6ILP - chains A and B of the 4 polymer chains in the assembly; structure by electron microscopy, 2.90 A resolution.

# Chain A
Protein: Capsid protein VP1
Source organism: Echovirus E6
Sequence (275 residues; each row starts with the number of its first residue):
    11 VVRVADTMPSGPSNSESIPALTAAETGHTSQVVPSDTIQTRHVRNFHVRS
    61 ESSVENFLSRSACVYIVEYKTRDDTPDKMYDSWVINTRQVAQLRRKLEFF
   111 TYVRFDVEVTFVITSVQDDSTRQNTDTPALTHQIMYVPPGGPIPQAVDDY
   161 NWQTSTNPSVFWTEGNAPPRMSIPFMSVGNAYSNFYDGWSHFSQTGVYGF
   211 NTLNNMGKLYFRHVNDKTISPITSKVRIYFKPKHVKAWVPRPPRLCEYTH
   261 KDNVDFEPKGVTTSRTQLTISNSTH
Ligand contacts: sphingosine (SPH): Ile95, Thr97, Leu107, Val113, Phe115, Val117, Val119, Ile144, Tyr146, Pro168, Ser169, Val170, Met181, Ile183, Met186, Tyr192, Asn194, Met216, Leu219, Phe240

# Chain B
Protein: Capsid protein VP2
Source organism: Echovirus E6
Sequence (252 residues; numbered 10 to 261; the number before each row is that of its first residue):
    10 SDRVRSITLGNSTITTQESANVVVGYGVWPDYLSDEEATAEDQPTQPDVA
    60 TCRFYTLDSVSWMKESQGWWWKFPDALRDMGLFGQNMQYHYLGRSGYTIH
   110 VQCNASKFHQGCLLVVCVPEAEMGAANINEKINREHLSNGEVANTFSGTK
   160 SSNTNDVQQAVFNAGMGVAVGNLTIFPHQWINLRTNNCATIVMPYINSVP
   210 MDNMFRHYNFTLMIIPFAKLDYAAGSSTYIPITVTVAPMCAEYNGLRLAG
   260 HQ

# Interface between chain A and chain B
Contacting residue pairs - 93 pairs, chain A then chain B:
  Ala34(A) - Trp189(B)
  Glu35(A) - Gln188(B)
  Glu35(A) - Trp189(B)  hydrogen bond (backbone-backbone)
  Glu35(A) - Asn191(B)  hydrogen bond
  Glu35(A) - Thr194(B)  hydrogen bond
  Glu35(A) - Asn195(B)
  Thr36(A) - Ala29(B)
  Thr36(A) - Asn30(B)
  Thr36(A) - Val32(B)
  Thr36(A) - Gln188(B)
  Gly37(A) - His187(B)
  Thr111(A) - Glu129(B)
  Tyr112(A) - Glu129(B)  hydrogen bond
  Tyr112(A) - Asn206(B)
  Tyr112(A) - Ser207(B)
  Asn190(A) - Ser207(B)  hydrogen bond (backbone-backbone)
  Asn190(A) - Pro209(B)
  Phe195(A) - Glu129(B)
  Phe195(A) - Glu131(B)
  Tyr196(A) - Glu129(B)
  Tyr196(A) - Glu131(B)
  Tyr196(A) - Arg215(B)
  Tyr196(A) - His216(B)
  Asp197(A) - Lys81(B)  salt bridge
  Asp197(A) - Glu129(B)  hydrogen bond (backbone-side chain)
  Asp197(A) - Ala130(B)
  Asp197(A) - His216(B)
  Asp197(A) - Tyr217(B)  hydrogen bond (backbone-backbone)
  Gly198(A) - Arg215(B)
  Trp199(A) - Ile141(B)
  Trp199(A) - Arg215(B)  hydrogen bond (backbone-backbone)
  Trp199(A) - Tyr217(B)
  Ser200(A) - Arg215(B)
  His201(A) - Arg215(B)
  Phe202(A) - Tyr100(B)  hydrophobic
  Phe202(A) - Asn212(B)
  Phe202(A) - Arg215(B)
  Phe202(A) - His260(B)
  Phe202(A) - Gln261(B)
  Ser203(A) - His260(B)
  Ser203(A) - Gln261(B)
  Gln204(A) - Asp84(B)  hydrogen bond
  Gln204(A) - Arg87(B)  hydrogen bond
  Gln204(A) - Arg143(B)  hydrogen bond
  Gln204(A) - Phe214(B)  hydrogen bond (side chain-backbone)
  Gln204(A) - Tyr217(B)
  Gly206(A) - Lys140(B)  hydrogen bond (backbone-side chain)
  Tyr208(A) - Glu131(B)
  Tyr208(A) - Met132(B)
  Tyr208(A) - Leu146(B)  hydrophobic
  Gly209(A) - Glu131(B)
  Phe210(A) - Glu131(B)
  Val249(A) - Tyr35(B)
  Val249(A) - Pro128(B)  hydrophobic
  Pro250(A) - Phe185(B)
  Arg251(A) - Pro128(B)  hydrogen bond (side chain-backbone)
  Arg251(A) - Glu129(B)
  Arg251(A) - Ile184(B)
  Arg251(A) - Phe185(B)
  Pro252(A) - Val177(B)
  Pro252(A) - Asn181(B)
  Pro252(A) - Ile184(B)
  Pro252(A) - Phe185(B)
  Pro253(A) - Val177(B)
  Arg254(A) - Met175(B)  hydrogen bond (side chain-backbone)
  Arg254(A) - Gly176(B)
  Leu255(A) - Asn172(B)
  Leu255(A) - Gly176(B)  hydrogen bond (backbone-backbone)
  Leu255(A) - Val177(B)
  Cys256(A) - Asn172(B)
  Cys256(A) - Gly176(B)  hydrogen bond (backbone-backbone)
  Thr259(A) - Ile137(B)
  His260(A) - Ile137(B)
  Asn263(A) - Ile137(B)  hydrogen bond (side chain-backbone)
  Val264(A) - Glu131(B)
  Val264(A) - Met132(B)
  Val264(A) - Gly133(B)
  Asp265(A) - Gly133(B)
  Asp265(A) - Ala134(B)  hydrogen bond (side chain-backbone)
  Asp265(A) - Ile137(B)
  Phe266(A) - Ile137(B)
  Phe266(A) - Gln167(B)
  Phe266(A) - Asn172(B)
  Phe266(A) - Gly174(B)
  Phe266(A) - Met175(B)
  Phe266(A) - Gly176(B)
  Glu267(A) - Ile137(B)
  Pro268(A) - Lys159(B)
  Pro268(A) - Gln167(B)
  Pro268(A) - Phe171(B)  hydrophobic
  Pro268(A) - Asn172(B)
  Lys269(A) - Phe171(B)
  Lys269(A) - Asn172(B)
Interface residues without a listed pair, chain A (41 interface residues in all): Gly189, Ala191, Ser193
Interface residues without a listed pair, chain B (54 interface residues in all): Asn138, Glu139, Ala178, Leu182, Ile205, Val208, Thr220

# In short
41 residues of chain A face 54 of chain B across their interface, with 19 hydrogen bonds and 1 salt bridge.
Among the polar pairs are Asp197(A)-Lys81(B), Glu35(A)-Asn191(B) and Glu35(A)-Thr194(B). Ligands of chain A:
sphingosine.
Here chain A is Capsid protein VP1 and chain B is Capsid protein VP2, both from Echovirus E6. Entry 6ILP
(Cryo-EM structure of full Echovirus 6 particle at PH 7.4) was determined by electron microscopy together with
6ILJ, 6ILK, 6ILL, 6ILM, 6ILN and 6ILO from the same study.
